5WRL - chains A and P; structure by X-ray diffraction, 3.10 A resolution.

Chain A:
Protein: AP-2 complex subunit mu
Organism: Rattus norvegicus
UniProt: P84092 (AP2M1_RAT); residues 158-435 here = UniProt positions 158-435
Amino-acid sequence (278 residues; each row starts with the number of its first residue):
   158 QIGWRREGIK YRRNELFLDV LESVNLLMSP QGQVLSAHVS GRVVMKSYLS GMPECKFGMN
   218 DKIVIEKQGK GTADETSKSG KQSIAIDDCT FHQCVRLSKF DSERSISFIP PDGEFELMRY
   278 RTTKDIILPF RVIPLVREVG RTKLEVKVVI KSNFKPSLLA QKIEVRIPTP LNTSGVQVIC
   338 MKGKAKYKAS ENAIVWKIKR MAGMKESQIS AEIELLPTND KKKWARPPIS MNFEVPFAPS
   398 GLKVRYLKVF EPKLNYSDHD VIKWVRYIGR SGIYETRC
Not modelled in the structure: 158, 220-237
Curated features (UniProtKB/Swiss-Prot):
  - binding site (a 1,2-diacyl-sn-glycero-3-phospho-(1D-myo-inositol-3,4,5-trisphosphate)): Lys341, Lys345, Lys354
  - mutagenesis: Asp176 (D176A: Abolishes interaction with TTGN1 and EGFR), Trp421 (W421A: Abolishes interaction with TTGN1 and EGFR)

Chain P:
Protein: Insulin receptor substrate 1
UniProt: P35570 (IRS1_RAT); residues 1-8 here correspond to UniProt positions 627-634 (UniProt number = residue number + 626)
Amino-acid sequence (8 residues; each row starts with the number of its first residue):
     1 DYMPMSPK
Not modelled in the structure: 7-8
Curated features (UniProtKB/Swiss-Prot):
  - motif: Tyr2 to Met5 (YXXM motif 4)
  - modified residue: Tyr2 (Phosphotyrosine), Ser6 (Phosphoserine)
What the authors report for this chain:
  - post-translational modification sites: Tyr2 (citing earlier work)

Chain A / chain P interface:
Contacting residue pairs (17; chain A residue first):
  Leu173(A) - Met5(P)  hydrophobic
  Phe174(A) - Tyr2(P)
  Leu175(A) - Tyr2(P)
  Asp176(A) - Tyr2(P)  hydrogen bond
  Lys203(A) - Tyr2(P)
  Lys420(A) - Pro4(P)
  Lys420(A) - Met5(P)
  Trp421(A) - Tyr2(P)  hydrophobic
  Trp421(A) - Met3(P)
  Trp421(A) - Pro4(P)
  Trp421(A) - Met5(P)
  Val422(A) - Asp1(P)
  Val422(A) - Tyr2(P)
  Val422(A) - Met3(P)  hydrogen bond (backbone-backbone)
  Val422(A) - Met5(P)  hydrophobic
  Arg423(A) - Asp1(P)
  Arg423(A) - Tyr2(P)  hydrogen bond
Also at the interface, not in a pair above, chain A (11 interface residues in all): Val401, Leu404

Summary:
The interface between chain A and chain P involves 11 residues on one side and 5 on the other; the contacts
include 3 hydrogen bonds. Polar contacts include Asp176(A)-Tyr2(P), Arg423(A)-Tyr2(P) and Val422(A)-Met3(P).
From UniProt: 3 residues binding 1,2-diacyl-sn-glycero-3-phospho-(1D-myo-inositol-3,4,5-trisphosphate) and 2
mutagenesis sites on chain A. From the paper: a modification site at Tyr2(P).
Here chain A is AP-2 complex subunit mu (Rattus norvegicus) and chain P is Insulin receptor substrate 1. Entry
5WRL (Mu2 subunit of the clathrin adaptor complex AP2 in complex with IRS-1 Y628 peptide) was determined by
X-ray diffraction (same publication as 5WRK and 5WRM).
